8R83 - chains A and J of the 12 polymer chains in the assembly; structure by electron microscopy, 3.57 A resolution.

Chain A:
Name: Ig-like domain-containing protein
From: Homo sapiens
UniProt: A0A7N5JWI9 (A0A7N5JWI9_AILME); residues 229-576 here correspond to UniProt positions 106-453 (UniProt number = residue number - 123)
Chain sequence (361 residues; row label = number of the first residue in the row):
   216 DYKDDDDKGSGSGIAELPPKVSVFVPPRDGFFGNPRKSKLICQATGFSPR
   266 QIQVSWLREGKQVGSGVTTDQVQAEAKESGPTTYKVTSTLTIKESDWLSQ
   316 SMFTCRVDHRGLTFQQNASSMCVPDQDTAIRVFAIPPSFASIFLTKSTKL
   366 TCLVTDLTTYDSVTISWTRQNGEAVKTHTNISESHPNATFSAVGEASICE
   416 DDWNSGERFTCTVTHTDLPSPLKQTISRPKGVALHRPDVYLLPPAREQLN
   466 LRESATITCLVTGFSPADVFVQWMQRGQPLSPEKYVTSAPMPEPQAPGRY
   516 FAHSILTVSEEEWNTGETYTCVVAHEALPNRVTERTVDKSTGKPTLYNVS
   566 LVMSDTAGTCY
Unresolved in the structure: 216-344
Sequence notes: expression tag (216-228)
Disulfides: Cys367-Cys426, Cys474-Cys536
Reported in the primary citation:
  - post-translational modification sites: Asn563
  - binding site for N-acetylglucosamine: Asn563

Chain J:
Name: Immunoglobulin J chain
From: Homo sapiens
UniProt: P01591 (IGJ_HUMAN); residues -22 to 136 here correspond to UniProt positions 1-159 (UniProt number = residue number + 23)
Chain sequence (169 residues; each row starts with the number of its first residue; numbers below 1 keep their minus sign (Met-22 is residue -22)):
   -22 MKNHLLFWGVLAVFIKAVHVKAQEDERIVLVDNKCKCARITSRIIRSSED
    28 PNEDIVERNIRIIVPLNNRENISDPTSPLRTRFVYHLSDLCKKCDPTEVE
    78 LDNQIVTATQSNICDEDSATETCYTYDRNKCYTAVVPLVYGGETKMVETA
   128 LTPDACYPDEQKLISEEDL
Unresolved in the structure: -22 to 1, 92-96, 136-146
Sequence notes: expression tag (137-146)
Disulfides: Cys12-Cys100, Cys71-Cys91, Cys108-Cys133
Glycans and other covalent adducts: N-acetylglucosamine (NAG) linked to Asn48
Bound ions: Ca2+: Asn106 (shared with 3 residues of chain N)
Swiss-Prot annotation at these positions:
  - modified residue: Gln0 (Pyrrolidone carboxylic acid)
  - glycosylation: Asn48 (N-linked (GlcNAc...) (complex) asparagine)
Reported in the primary citation:
  - Ca2+ coordination: Asn106

Chain A / chain J interface:
Disulfides between the chains: Cys575(A)-Cys68(J)
Pairs across the interface - 53 pairs, chain A then chain J:
  Ser356(A) - Tyr117(J)  hydrogen bond
  Leu359(A) - Tyr117(J)  hydrophobic
  Leu359(A) - Glu120(J)
  Leu359(A) - Lys122(J)
  Thr360(A) - Glu120(J)  hydrogen bond
  Arg451(A) - Asp131(J)  salt bridge
  Arg451(A) - Tyr134(J)  hydrogen bond
  Phe485(A) - Tyr117(J)  hydrophobic
  Gln487(A) - Pro114(J)
  Gln487(A) - Val116(J)  hydrogen bond (side chain-backbone)
  Met489(A) - Val113(J)  hydrophobic
  Arg491(A) - Thr53(J)
  Gly492(A) - Pro114(J)
  Pro494(A) - Val116(J)  hydrophobic
  Thr533(A) - Thr53(J)
  Pro544(A) - Tyr134(J)  hydrophobic
  Pro544(A) - Pro135(J)
  Asn545(A) - Pro135(J)
  Val547(A) - Val124(J)  hydrophobic
  Val547(A) - Glu125(J)
  Val547(A) - Thr126(J)
  Val547(A) - Ala127(J)
  Glu549(A) - Val113(J)
  Glu549(A) - Leu128(J)
  Thr551(A) - Arg46(J)
  Thr551(A) - Pro52(J)
  Asp553(A) - Arg46(J)  salt bridge
  Thr556(A) - Asn44(J)  hydrogen bond
  Thr556(A) - Leu56(J)
  Asn563(A) - Thr58(J)
  Val564(A) - Leu43(J)  hydrophobic
  Val564(A) - Phe60(J)  hydrophobic
  Ser565(A) - Thr58(J)
  Ser565(A) - Arg59(J)  hydrogen bond
  Ser565(A) - Phe60(J)  hydrogen bond (backbone-backbone)
  Leu566(A) - Phe60(J)
  Val567(A) - Arg59(J)
  Val567(A) - Phe60(J)  hydrogen bond (backbone-backbone)
  Val567(A) - Val61(J)
  Val567(A) - Tyr62(J)  hydrogen bond (backbone-backbone)
  Met568(A) - Ile39(J)  hydrophobic
  Met568(A) - Tyr62(J)
  Ser569(A) - Tyr62(J)  hydrogen bond (backbone-backbone)
  Ser569(A) - His63(J)
  Ser569(A) - Leu64(J)  hydrogen bond (backbone-backbone)
  Asp570(A) - Leu64(J)
  Asp570(A) - Ser65(J)  hydrogen bond
  Thr571(A) - Leu64(J)
  Thr574(A) - Cys68(J)
  Cys575(A) - Leu7(J)  hydrophobic
  Cys575(A) - Cys68(J)  disulfide
  Cys575(A) - Lys70(J)  hydrogen bond (backbone-side chain)
  Tyr576(A) - Lys70(J)  hydrogen bond (backbone-side chain)
Also at the interface, not in a pair above, chain A (38 interface residues in all): Ala355, Phe358, Lys361, Val537, Arg550, Val552, Ser555, Tyr562
Also at the interface, not in a pair above, chain J (37 interface residues in all): Arg35, Val41, Ala111, Leu115, Pro130

Overview:
38 residues of chain A and 37 residues of chain J are in contact; the contacts include 1 disulfide bond, 14
hydrogen bonds and 2 salt bridges. Polar pairs include Arg451(A)-Asp131(J), Asp553(A)-Arg46(J) and
Ser356(A)-Tyr117(J). Covalently linked N-acetylglucosamine: at Asn48(J). The paper reports a binding site for
N-acetylglucosamine at Asn563(A); Ca2+ coordination by Asn106(J).
Here chain A is Ig-like domain-containing protein and chain J is Immunoglobulin J chain, both from Homo
sapiens. Entry 8R83 (pentameric IgMFc-AIM complex global refinement) was determined by electron microscopy
together with 8R84 from the same study.
